9D82 - chains F and G of the 18 polymer chains in the assembly; structure by electron microscopy, 3.30 A resolution.

Chain F (and G):
Name: B2 Capsid
Source organism: Shigella phage B2
Notes: chain G of this document is another copy of the same molecule, construct and numbering; everything in this record applies to it too
Chain sequence (389 residues; each row starts with the number of its first residue):
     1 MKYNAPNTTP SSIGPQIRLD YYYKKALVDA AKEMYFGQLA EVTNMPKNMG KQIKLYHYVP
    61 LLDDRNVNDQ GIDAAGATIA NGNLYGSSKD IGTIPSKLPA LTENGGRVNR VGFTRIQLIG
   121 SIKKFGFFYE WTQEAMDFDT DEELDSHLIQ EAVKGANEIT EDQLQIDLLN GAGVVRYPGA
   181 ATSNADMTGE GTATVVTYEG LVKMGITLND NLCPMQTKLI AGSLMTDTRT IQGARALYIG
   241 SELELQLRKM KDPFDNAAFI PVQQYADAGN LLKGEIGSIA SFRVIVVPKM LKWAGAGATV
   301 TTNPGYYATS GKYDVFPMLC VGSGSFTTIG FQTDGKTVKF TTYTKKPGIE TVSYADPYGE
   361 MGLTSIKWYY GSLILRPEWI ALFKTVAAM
Unresolved in the structure: 1 (chain G: 1-17, 388-389)

How chain F and chain G interact:
Pairs across the interface (115):
  Tyr3(F) with Gly50(G); Lys51(G)
  Arg18(F) with Gly50(G)
  Leu19(F) with Met49(G); Gly50(G); Lys51(G); Gln52(G)
  Asp20(F) with Met49(G); Gln52(G); Lys54(G), salt bridge
  Tyr21(F) with Met45(G), hydrophobic; Pro46(G); Met49(G); Gln52(G), hydrogen bond (backbone-backbone); Ile53(G); Lys54(G), hydrogen bond (backbone-backbone)
  Tyr22(F) with Lys54(G)
  Tyr23(F) with Lys54(G), hydrogen bond (backbone-backbone); Leu55(G), hydrophobic
  Ala26(F) with Tyr56(G)
  Leu27(F) with Tyr56(G); His57(G), hydrogen bond (backbone-side chain); Tyr58(G), hydrogen bond (backbone-backbone); Leu375(G), hydrophobic; Arg376(G)
  Val28(F) with Arg376(G), hydrogen bond (backbone-side chain)
  Asp29(F) with His57(G), salt bridge; Pro60(G); Arg65(G), salt bridge
  Lys124(F) with Ala100(G); Leu101(G), hydrogen bond (backbone-backbone); Thr102(G); Glu103(G)
  Phe125(F) with Pro99(G); Ala100(G), hydrophobic
  Gly126(F) with Pro99(G), hydrogen bond (backbone-backbone)
  Phe127(F) with Val108(G), hydrophobic; Asn109(G); Val111(G), hydrophobic
  Phe128(F) with Val108(G); Arg110(G), hydrogen bond (backbone-backbone); Val111(G), hydrogen bond (backbone-backbone)
  Tyr129(F) with Val111(G); Phe113(G), hydrophobic
  Glu130(F) with Arg110(G), salt bridge
  Asp139(F) with Arg115(G), salt bridge
  Thr140(F) with Tyr56(G), hydrogen bond; Arg115(G), hydrogen bond
  Asp141(F) with Tyr58(G), hydrogen bond
  His147(F) with Tyr58(G)
  Leu148(F) with Phe113(G), hydrophobic
  Glu151(F) with Val59(G); Pro60(G); Leu61(G), hydrogen bond (side chain-backbone); Phe113(G)
  Ala152(F) with Phe113(G), hydrophobic
  Glu158(F) with Leu62(G)
  Ile159(F) with Leu62(G), hydrophobic; Tyr85(G); Leu98(G), hydrophobic; Pro99(G)
  Asp162(F) with Tyr85(G), hydrogen bond
  Gln163(F) with Leu98(G)
  Ile166(F) with Ile91(G), hydrophobic; Ile94(G), hydrophobic
  Leu169(F) with Ile91(G), hydrophobic
  Leu224(F) with Leu224(G), hydrophobic
  Met225(F) with Gly222(G); Ser223(G); Leu224(G)
  Thr226(F) with Ser223(G); Met225(G); Thr228(G), hydrogen bond (side chain-backbone)
  Asp227(F) with Thr228(G); Arg229(G), salt bridge; Thr230(G), hydrogen bond
  Ser241(F) with Ile206(G)
  Glu244(F) with Ile206(G)
  Leu245(F) with Val202(G), hydrophobic; Lys203(G)
  Arg248(F) with Gln232(G), hydrogen bond; Phe254(G)
  Lys249(F) with Glu199(G); Pro253(G)
  Met250(F) with Phe254(G)
  Lys251(F) with Phe254(G)
  Ala257(F) with Phe254(G), hydrophobic
  Gln263(F) with Leu219(G); Ile220(G); Ala221(G); Thr230(G), hydrogen bond (side chain-backbone); Ile231(G); Gln232(G)
  Gln264(F) with Thr230(G)
  Ala266(F) with Leu219(G), hydrophobic
  Asp267(F) with Ala221(G)
  Pro288(F) with Lys89(G), hydrogen bond (backbone-side chain)
  Lys289(F) with Leu62(G); Lys89(G)
  Met290(F) with Lys89(G), hydrogen bond (backbone-side chain)
  Leu291(F) with Lys89(G); Asp90(G); Ile91(G), hydrophobic; Ile94(G), hydrophobic
  Lys292(F) with Lys89(G), hydrogen bond (backbone-backbone); Asp90(G); Ile91(G), hydrogen bond (backbone-backbone)
  Trp293(F) with Asp90(G); Ile91(G)
  Ala294(F) with Asp90(G), hydrogen bond (backbone-side chain)
  Tyr307(F) with Lys203(G)
  Lys367(F) with Leu101(G)
  Trp368(F) with Pro99(G), hydrophobic
  Ala388(F) with Lys203(G), hydrogen bond (backbone-side chain)
  Met389(F) with Lys203(G)
Also at the interface, not in a pair above, chain F (66 interface residues in all): Gln16, Ala30, Leu144, Gly155, Thr228, Asn256, Ala258
Also at the interface, not in a pair above, chain G (62 interface residues in all): Thr43, Asn44, Asn48, Pro95, Arg107, Leu118, Asn211, Thr226

Overview:
Chain F and chain G form an interface of 66 and 62 residues respectively, with 25 hydrogen bonds and 6 salt
bridges. Polar pairs include Asp20(F)-Lys54(G), Asp29(F)-His57(G) and Asp29(F)-Arg65(G).
Both chains are B2 Capsid (Shigella phage B2). Entry 9D82 (Shigella flexneri bacteriophage B2 Icosahedral
Reconstruction) was determined by electron microscopy, deposited together with 9D7Z, 9D80, 9D81, 9D83 and
9D84.
